8YJF - chains C and E of the 8 polymer chains in the assembly; structure by X-ray diffraction, 4.40 A resolution (low resolution: residue-level contacts below are approximate; hydrogen-bond / salt-bridge calls are withheld).

[Chain C (and E)]
Name: Histone H3.1
From: Homo sapiens
Notes: chain E of this document is another copy of the same molecule, construct and numbering; everything in this record applies to it too
UniProtKB: P68431 (H31_HUMAN); residues 56-135 here correspond to UniProt positions 57-136 (UniProt number = residue number + 1)
Amino-acid sequence (81 residues; numbered 55 to 135; the number before each row is that of its first residue):
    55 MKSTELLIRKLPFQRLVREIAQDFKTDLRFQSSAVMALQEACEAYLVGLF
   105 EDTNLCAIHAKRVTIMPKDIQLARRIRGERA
Not modelled in the structure: 55, 134-135 (chain E: 55-57)
Differences from the reference sequence: initiating methionine (55)
Swiss-Prot annotation at these positions:
  - modified residue: Lys56 (N6,N6,N6-trimethyllysine), Ser57 (Phosphoserine), Lys64 (N6-(2-hydroxyisobutyryl)lysine), Lys79 (N6,N6,N6-trimethyllysine), Thr80 (Phosphothreonine), Ser86 (Phosphoserine), Thr107 (Phosphothreonine), Lys115 (N6-acetyllysine), Lys122 (N6-(2-hydroxyisobutyryl)lysine)

[How chain C and chain E interact]
Residue-residue contacts (15):
  Asp106(C) - Ile130(E)
  Cys110(C) - His113(E)
  His113(C) - Cys110(E)
  His113(C) - Ala114(E)
  His113(C) - Asp123(E)
  His113(C) - Leu126(E)
  Ala114(C) - His113(E)
  Lys115(C) - Arg116(E)
  Lys115(C) - Lys122(E)
  Arg116(C) - His113(E)
  Asp123(C) - His113(E)
  Leu126(C) - His113(E)
  Arg129(C) - Leu109(E)
  Ile130(C) - Cys110(E)
  Ile130(C) - Ile130(E)
Also at the interface, not in a pair above, chain C (13 interface residues in all): Leu109, Lys122, Arg131
Also at the interface, not in a pair above, chain E (13 interface residues in all): Asp106, Lys115, Ala127, Arg131

[Summary]
The chain C/chain E interface involves 13 residues from each chain.
Chain C and chain E are both Histone H3.1 (Homo sapiens); the structure, Structure of human SPT16 MD-CTD and
MCM2 HBD chaperoning a histone H3-H4 tetramer and an H2A-H2B ..., was determined by X-ray diffraction (same
publication as 8YJM).
